3OY9 - chains A and B of the 4 polymer chains in the assembly; structure by X-ray diffraction, 2.55 A resolution.

[Chain A (and B)]
Protein: PFV integrase
Source organism: Human spumaretrovirus
Notes: chain B of this document is another copy of the same molecule, construct and numbering; everything in this record applies to it too
UniProtKB: P14350 (POL_FOAMV); residues 1-392 here correspond to UniProt positions 752-1143 (UniProt number = residue number + 751)
Chain sequence (395 residues; each row starts with the number of its first residue; numbers below 1 keep their minus sign (Gly-2 is residue -2)):
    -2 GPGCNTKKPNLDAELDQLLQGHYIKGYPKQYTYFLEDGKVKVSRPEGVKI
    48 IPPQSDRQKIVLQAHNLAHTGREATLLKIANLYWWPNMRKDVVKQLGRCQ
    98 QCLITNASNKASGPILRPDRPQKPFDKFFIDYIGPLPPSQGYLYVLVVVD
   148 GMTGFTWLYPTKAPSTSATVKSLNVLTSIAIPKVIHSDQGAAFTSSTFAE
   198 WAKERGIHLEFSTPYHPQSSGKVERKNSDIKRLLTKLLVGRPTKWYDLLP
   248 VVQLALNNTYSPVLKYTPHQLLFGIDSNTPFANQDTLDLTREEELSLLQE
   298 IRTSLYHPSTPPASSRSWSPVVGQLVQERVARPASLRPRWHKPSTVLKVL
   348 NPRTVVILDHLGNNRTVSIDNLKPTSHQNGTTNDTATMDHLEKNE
Not modelled in the structure: -2 to 7, 376-392 (chain B: -2 to 115, 300-392)
Sequence notes: expression tag (-2 to 0); variant Ser217 (Gly968 in P14350), Gly218 (Ser969 in P14350)
Curated features (UniProtKB/Swiss-Prot):
  - binding site (Mg(2+)): Asp123, Asp185
Ion coordination: Zn2+: His62, His66, Cys96, Cys99; Mn2+ site 1: Asp128, Asp185; Mn2+ site 2: Asp128, Glu221 (shared with 1 residue of chain D)
Reported in the primary citation:
  - Mn2+ coordination: Asp128, Asp185, Glu221

[How chain A and chain B interact]
Contacting residue pairs - 61 pairs, chain A then chain B:
  Lys120(A) with Ile272(B)
  Pro121(A) with Ile272(B)
  Phe122(A) with Asn275(B), hydrogen bond (backbone-side chain)
  Phe152(A) with Ile176(B), hydrophobic
  Asn171(A) with Pro247(B)
  Thr174(A) with Leu251(B)
  Ser175(A) with Pro247(B); Gln250(B); Leu251(B)
  Ile176(A) with Phe152(B); Trp154(B); Leu251(B); Phe270(B), hydrophobic
  Ala177(A) with Leu251(B), hydrophobic
  Ile178(A) with Leu251(B), hydrophobic; Asn275(B), hydrogen bond (backbone-side chain); Thr276(B)
  Pro179(A) with Asn275(B)
  Lys180(A) with Asn275(B), hydrogen bond
  Pro247(A) with Ser175(B)
  Gln250(A) with Ser175(B), hydrogen bond (side chain-backbone)
  Leu251(A) with Thr174(B); Ser175(B); Ile178(B), hydrophobic
  His266(A) with Phe122(B)
  Leu269(A) with Phe270(B)
  Phe270(A) with Phe122(B), hydrophobic; Leu269(B), hydrophobic; Phe270(B), hydrophobic
  Ile272(A) with Lys120(B); Phe122(B)
  Ser274(A) with Phe122(B); Ala177(B); Ile178(B), hydrogen bond (side chain-backbone)
  Asn275(A) with Ile178(B), hydrogen bond (backbone-backbone); Pro179(B), hydrogen bond (side chain-backbone); Lys180(B); Arg202(B); Gly203(B), hydrogen bond (side chain-backbone)
  Thr276(A) with Ile178(B)
  Thr283(A) with Lys120(B), hydrogen bond (backbone-side chain)
  Leu284(A) with Arg117(B); Pro118(B); Lys120(B)
  Leu286(A) with Pro118(B); Lys120(B), hydrogen bond (backbone-side chain)
  Thr287(A) with Pro118(B); Lys120(B)
  Arg288(A) with Lys120(B); Pro121(B); Met149(B); Leu268(B), hydrogen bond (side chain-backbone); Leu269(B), hydrogen bond (side chain-backbone)
  Glu291(A) with Lys120(B), salt bridge
  Leu292(A) with Gln267(B); Leu268(B); Gly271(B)
  Gln296(A) with Gly271(B)
  Arg299(A) with Phe270(B), hydrogen bond (side chain-backbone); Gly271(B); Ile272(B)
Also at the interface, not in a pair above, chain A (36 interface residues in all): Trp154, Asp273, Asp285, Glu289, Leu295
Also at the interface, not in a pair above, chain B (32 interface residues in all): Gln119, Ile204, Tyr263, His266

[In short]
36 residues of chain A face 32 of chain B across their interface, with 13 hydrogen bonds and 1 salt bridge.
Polar contacts include Glu291(A)-Lys120(B), Phe122(A)-Asn275(B) and Ile178(A)-Asn275(B). His62(A), His66(A),
Cys96(A) and Cys99(A) coordinate Zn2+. Curated annotation (UniProt) lists Mg2+-binding residues Asp123(A) and
Asp185(A) on chain A. The paper reports Mn2+ coordination by Asp128(A), Asp185(A) and Glu221(A).
Both chains are PFV integrase (Human spumaretrovirus). Entry 3OY9 (Crystal structure of the Prototype Foamy
Virus (PFV) intasome in complex with manganese at 2.55 resolution) was determined by X-ray diffraction
together with 3L2Q, 3L2R, 3L2U, 3L2V and 3L2W from the same study.
